8EV3 - chains 6 and o of the 41 polymer chains in the assembly; structure by electron microscopy, 3.00 A resolution.

Chain 6:
Molecule: 300-nt RNA strand
Organism: Schizosaccharomyces pombe
Sequence (300 nucleotides; each row starts with the number of its first residue; note: 30 numbers in that range are skipped by the numbering (no residue carries them; nothing is unmodelled there); a row labelled like 12A-12Z holds insertion residues (12A, then the next letters in order)):
     1 ACAAUCUUCU CA
12A-12Z CAAAAAAUGUUUUUUUUUAAAUAUUU
13A-13D UUGA
    42 UGAGGUGUUG AACGAAAAUU UGUUUUUUUU UUAAAAUAUA AAUUUAGUUU GAAAUCGAUU
   102 GGUGAAA
   110 ACAAAAGGAA GAUUGAAAUU AUUUUUCUAU GCCUUUUUUC AUUUUUUUUC UAUUGAACGU
   170 AAUAGGUUUU ACCACUUUGU UUGAUAGAAA AAAAGAAAUU AGGAAAGAAA AAUAACUAAA
   230 AAGUUUUAAU CUCUUUUAUA UUUGAACCUU AACGAAAAAA AAAGUUAUUU UUUUUUCACA
   290 GUACCUUUUU U
Unresolved in the structure: 12A-12Z, 13A-13D, 63-80, 110-175, 190-300

Chain o:
Molecule: Uncharacterized RNA-binding protein C1827.05c
Organism: Schizosaccharomyces pombe
UniProt: O74978 (YQL5_SCHPO); residues 1-276 here = UniProt positions 1-276
Chain sequence (276 residues; row label = number of the first residue in the row):
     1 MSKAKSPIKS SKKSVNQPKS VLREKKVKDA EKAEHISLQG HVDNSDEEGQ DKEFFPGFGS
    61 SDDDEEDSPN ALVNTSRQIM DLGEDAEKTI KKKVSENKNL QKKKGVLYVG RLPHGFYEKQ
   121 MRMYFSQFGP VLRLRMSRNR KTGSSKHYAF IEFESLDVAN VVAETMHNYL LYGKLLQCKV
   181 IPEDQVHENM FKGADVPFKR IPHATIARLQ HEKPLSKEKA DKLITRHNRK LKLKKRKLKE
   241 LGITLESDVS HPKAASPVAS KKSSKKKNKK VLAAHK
Unresolved in the structure: 1-101, 239-276

How chain 6 and chain o interact:
Contacting residue pairs (88):
  C2(6) - Leu170(o)  hydrogen bond to the base
  C2(6) - Tyr172(o)  hydrogen bond to the base
  A3(6) - Tyr172(o)  hydrogen bond to the phosphate
  U50(6) - His147(o)  hydrogen bond to the sugar
  G51(6) - Ser144(o)  hydrogen bond to the phosphate
  G51(6) - Ser145(o)  sugar contact
  G51(6) - Lys146(o)  phosphate contact
  G51(6) - His147(o)  sugar contact
  A52(6) - Asn139(o)  hydrogen bond to the phosphate
  A52(6) - Lys146(o)  phosphate contact
  U61(6) - His211(o)  hydrogen bond to the sugar
  U62(6) - Gln210(o)  hydrogen bond to the sugar
  U62(6) - His211(o)  phosphate contact
  A83(6) - His203(o)  salt bridge to the phosphate
  A83(6) - Ala207(o)  sugar contact
  U84(6) - Lys141(o)  phosphate contact
  U84(6) - His203(o)  phosphate contact
  U84(6) - Ala204(o)  sugar contact
  G92(6) - Arg111(o)  hydrogen bond to the base
  A93(6) - Lys174(o)  sugar contact
  A94(6) - Arg111(o)  phosphate contact
  A94(6) - Lys174(o)  salt bridge to the phosphate
  A95(6) - Tyr108(o)  hydrogen bond to the sugar
  A95(6) - Arg111(o)  salt bridge to the phosphate
  A95(6) - Lys146(o)  base contact
  A95(6) - His147(o)  base contact
  A95(6) - Tyr148(o)  sugar contact
  A95(6) - Lys174(o)  base contact
  U96(6) - Tyr108(o)  stacking on the base
  U96(6) - Tyr148(o)  sugar contact
  U96(6) - Lys179(o)  base contact
  U96(6) - Ile181(o)  base contact
  C97(6) - Arg135(o)  hydrogen bond to the phosphate
  C97(6) - Tyr148(o)  phosphate contact
  C97(6) - Phe150(o)  sugar contact
  C97(6) - His187(o)  base contact
  C97(6) - Asn189(o)  hydrogen bond to the base
  C97(6) - Met190(o)  sugar contact
  G98(6) - Arg135(o)  sugar contact
  G98(6) - Ser137(o)  hydrogen bond to the phosphate
  G98(6) - Arg140(o)  hydrogen bond to the phosphate
  G98(6) - Lys146(o)  salt bridge to the phosphate
  G98(6) - Tyr148(o)  hydrogen bond to the phosphate
  A99(6) - Glu118(o)  base contact
  A99(6) - Arg135(o)  hydrogen bond to the base
  A99(6) - Met136(o)  base contact
  A99(6) - Ser137(o)  base contact
  A99(6) - Arg138(o)  phosphate contact
  A99(6) - Arg140(o)  salt bridge to the phosphate
  A99(6) - Lys192(o)  sugar contact
  A99(6) - Gly193(o)  hydrogen bond to the base
  A99(6) - Val196(o)  base contact
  A99(6) - Phe198(o)  sugar contact
  U100(6) - Arg140(o)  salt bridge to the phosphate
  U100(6) - Val196(o)  base contact
  U100(6) - Pro197(o)  base contact
  U100(6) - Phe198(o)  stacking on the base
  U100(6) - Lys199(o)  hydrogen bond to the base
  U100(6) - Ile201(o)  base contact
  U101(6) - Gly193(o)  base contact
  U101(6) - Val196(o)  base contact
  U101(6) - Lys199(o)  base contact
  G102(6) - Lys199(o)  hydrogen bond to the base
  G102(6) - Arg200(o)  base contact
  G102(6) - Ile201(o)  base contact
  G102(6) - Pro202(o)  base contact
  G103(6) - Lys199(o)  salt bridge to the phosphate
  U179(6) - Lys119(o)  hydrogen bond to the phosphate
  U179(6) - Pro197(o)  sugar contact
  A180(6) - Tyr117(o)  sugar contact
  A180(6) - Glu118(o)  base contact
  A180(6) - Lys119(o)  hydrogen bond to the base
  A180(6) - Arg138(o)  hydrogen bond to the sugar
  A180(6) - Asp195(o)  hydrogen bond to the base
  A180(6) - Val196(o)  base contact
  A180(6) - Pro197(o)  base contact
  A180(6) - Phe198(o)  base contact
  A180(6) - Arg200(o)  hydrogen bond to the phosphate
  C181(6) - Tyr117(o)  phosphate contact
  C181(6) - Arg138(o)  salt bridge to the phosphate
  C181(6) - Arg200(o)  salt bridge to the phosphate
  A183(6) - Lys199(o)  base contact
  A183(6) - Arg200(o)  hydrogen bond to the base
  A183(6) - Pro202(o)  sugar contact
  A183(6) - Thr205(o)  sugar contact
  C184(6) - Ile206(o)  base contact
  C184(6) - Leu209(o)  sugar contact
  U185(6) - Arg208(o)  base contact
Also at the interface, not in a pair above, chain o (47 interface residues in all): Leu171, Gly173

Summary:
27 residues of chain 6 face 47 of chain o across their interface; the contacts include 25 hydrogen bonds, 9
salt bridges and 2 aromatic stacking contacts. Polar contacts include C2(6)-Leu170(o), C2(6)-Tyr172(o) and
G92(6)-Arg111(o).
Chain 6 is a 300-nt RNA strand and chain o is Uncharacterized RNA-binding protein C1827.05c, both from
Schizosaccharomyces pombe; the structure, Ytm1 associated 60S nascent ribosome (-Fkbp39) State 1B, was
determined by electron microscopy, deposited together with 8ESQ, 8ESR, 8ETC, 8ETG, 8ETH, 8ETI and 3 further
entries.
